PDB entry 4JWL | X-ray diffraction, 1.95 A resolution | chain A

Chain A:
Name: Cytohesin-2
From: Homo sapiens
Notes: fragment: Sec7 domain
Reference sequence: Q99418 (CYH2_HUMAN); residue numbers follow UniProt; this construct covers 56-251
Sequence (217 residues; each row starts with the number of its first residue):
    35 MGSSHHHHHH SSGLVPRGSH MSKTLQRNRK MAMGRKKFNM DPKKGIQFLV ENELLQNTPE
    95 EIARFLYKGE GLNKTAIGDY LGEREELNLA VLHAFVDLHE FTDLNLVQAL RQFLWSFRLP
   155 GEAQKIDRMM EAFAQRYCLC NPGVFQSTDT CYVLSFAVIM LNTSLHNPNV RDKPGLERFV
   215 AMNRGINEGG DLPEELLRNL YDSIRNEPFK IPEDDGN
Not modelled in the structure: 35-53, 248-251
Sequence notes: expression tag (35-55)
UniProt features mapped onto this chain:
  - mutagenesis: Glu156 (E156D: Inhibits GTP GDP exchange activity. Abolishes recruitment of ARF6 to the plasma membrane)
Residues lining bound ligands: HRC (N-(4-hydroxy-2,6-dimethylphenyl)benzenesulfonamide): Leu148, Phe151, Arg152, Leu153, Ile160, Ile193, Asn196, Phe243, Lys244, Ile245, Pro246

In short:
Bound to chain A: compound HRC. From UniProt: one mutagenesis site.
Chain A is Cytohesin-2 (Homo sapiens); the structure, Complexe of ARNO Sec7 domain with the protein-protein
interaction inhibitor N-(4-hydroxy-2,6-dimethylphenyl)benzenesulfonamide at pH7.5, was determined by X-ray
diffraction, deposited together with 4L5M, 4JMI, 4JMO and 4JXH.
